PDB entry 9FH8 | X-ray diffraction, 3.50 A resolution | chains A and G

== Chain A (and G) ==
Protein: Centrosomal protein 192 (CEP192)
From: Apis dorsata
Notes: EC 3.1.1.4; chain G of this document is another copy of the same molecule, construct and numbering; everything in this record applies to it too
Chain sequence (341 residues; each row starts with the number of its first residue):
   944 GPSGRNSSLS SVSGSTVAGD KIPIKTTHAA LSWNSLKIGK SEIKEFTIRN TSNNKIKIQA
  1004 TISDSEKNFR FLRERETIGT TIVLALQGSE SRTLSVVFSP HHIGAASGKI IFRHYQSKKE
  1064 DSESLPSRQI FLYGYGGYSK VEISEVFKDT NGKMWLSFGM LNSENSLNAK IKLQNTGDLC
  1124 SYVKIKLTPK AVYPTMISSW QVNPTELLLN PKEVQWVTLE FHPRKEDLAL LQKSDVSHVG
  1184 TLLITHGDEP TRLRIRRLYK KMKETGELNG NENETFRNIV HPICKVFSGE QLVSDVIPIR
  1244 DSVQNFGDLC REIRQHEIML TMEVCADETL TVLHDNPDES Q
Unresolved in the structure: 944-964, 1016-1020, 1059-1068, 1268-1284 (chain G: 944-966, 991-1001, 1013-1037, 1057-1070, 1270-1284)
Modified / non-standard residues: Mse1097, Mse1103, Mse1139, Mse1205, Mse1262, Mse1265 (selenomethionine; parent Met)
From the paper describing this entry:
  - contacts within the chain: Trp976-Arg1197 (backbone contact), Ser978-Asp1191 (hydrogen bond), Tyr1078-Ile1242, Tyr1078-Leu1122 (hydrophobic contact), Asp1191-Thr1194 (hydrogen bond), Glu1192-Arg1195 (salt bridge), Tyr1078-Pro1193 (hydrophobic contact), Arg1197-Asp1244 (salt bridge), Arg1199-Glu1233, Arg1195-Phe1230 (cation-pi contact)
  - self-association interface (contacts with another copy of this molecule): Phe1090, Trp1098

== How chain A and chain G interact ==
Contacting residue pairs (31; chain A residue first):
  Pro1132(A) - Thr1218(G)
  Ala1134(A) - Arg1254(G)
  Val1135(A) - Ile1222(G)  hydrophobic
  Val1135(A) - Cys1253(G)  hydrogen bond (backbone-side chain)
  Val1135(A) - Arg1254(G)
  Tyr1136(A) - Phe1219(G)
  Pro1137(A) - Leu1211(G)
  Pro1137(A) - Glu1215(G)
  Pro1137(A) - Phe1219(G)  hydrophobic
  Pro1137(A) - Phe1249(G)
  Thr1138(A) - Leu1211(G)
  Mse1139(A) - Thr1218(G)
  Mse1139(A) - Phe1219(G)  hydrophobic
  Ile1140(A) - Asn1214(G)
  Ile1140(A) - Glu1215(G)
  Ile1140(A) - Thr1218(G)
  Glu1169(A) - Arg1254(G)  hydrogen bond (backbone-side chain)
  Leu1173(A) - Arg1254(G)
  Glu1210(A) - Mse1139(G)
  Leu1211(A) - Pro1137(G)  hydrophobic
  Glu1215(A) - Mse1139(G)
  Glu1215(A) - Ile1140(G)
  Glu1215(A) - Ser1141(G)
  Glu1217(A) - Leu1130(G)
  Thr1218(A) - Pro1132(G)
  Phe1219(A) - Val1135(G)
  Phe1219(A) - Tyr1136(G)
  Phe1219(A) - Pro1137(G)
  Ile1222(A) - Val1135(G)  hydrophobic
  Phe1249(A) - Pro1137(G)  hydrophobic
  Gly1250(A) - Pro1137(G)
Also at the interface, not in a pair above, chain A (21 interface residues in all): Thr1131, Ser1141
Also at the interface, not in a pair above, chain G (19 interface residues in all): Gly1250, Ile1256

== In short ==
Chain A and chain G form an interface of 21 and 19 residues respectively; the contacts include 2 hydrogen
bonds. Among the polar pairs are Val1135(A)-Cys1253(G) and Glu1169(A)-Arg1254(G). The paper reports a
self-association interface involving Phe1090(A) and Trp1098(A); contacts within the chain involving Trp976(A),
Arg1197(A) and Ser978(A) among others.
Chain A and chain G are both Centrosomal protein 192 (CEP192) (Apis dorsata); the structure, Crystal structure
of the SPD-2 domain of Apis dorsata CEP192, was determined by X-ray diffraction, deposited together with 9C72.
